PDB entry 5VHY | electron microscopy, 4.60 A resolution (low resolution: residue-level contacts below are approximate; hydrogen-bond / salt-bridge calls are withheld) | chains C and D of the 6 polymer chains in the assembly

== Chain C (and D) ==
Molecule: Glutamate receptor 2, Germ cell-specific gene 1-like protein
From: Rattus norvegicus
Notes: chain D of this document is another copy of the same molecule, construct and numbering; everything in this record applies to it too
UniProtKB: chimeric construct of P19491, D3ZK93: residues 10-826 from P19491 (GRIA2_RAT), isoform P19491-2 positions 25-841 (UniProt number = residue number + 15); residues 830-1066 from D3ZK93 positions 2-238 (UniProt number = residue number - 828)
Sequence (1057 residues; numbered 10 to 1066; the number before each row is that of its first residue):
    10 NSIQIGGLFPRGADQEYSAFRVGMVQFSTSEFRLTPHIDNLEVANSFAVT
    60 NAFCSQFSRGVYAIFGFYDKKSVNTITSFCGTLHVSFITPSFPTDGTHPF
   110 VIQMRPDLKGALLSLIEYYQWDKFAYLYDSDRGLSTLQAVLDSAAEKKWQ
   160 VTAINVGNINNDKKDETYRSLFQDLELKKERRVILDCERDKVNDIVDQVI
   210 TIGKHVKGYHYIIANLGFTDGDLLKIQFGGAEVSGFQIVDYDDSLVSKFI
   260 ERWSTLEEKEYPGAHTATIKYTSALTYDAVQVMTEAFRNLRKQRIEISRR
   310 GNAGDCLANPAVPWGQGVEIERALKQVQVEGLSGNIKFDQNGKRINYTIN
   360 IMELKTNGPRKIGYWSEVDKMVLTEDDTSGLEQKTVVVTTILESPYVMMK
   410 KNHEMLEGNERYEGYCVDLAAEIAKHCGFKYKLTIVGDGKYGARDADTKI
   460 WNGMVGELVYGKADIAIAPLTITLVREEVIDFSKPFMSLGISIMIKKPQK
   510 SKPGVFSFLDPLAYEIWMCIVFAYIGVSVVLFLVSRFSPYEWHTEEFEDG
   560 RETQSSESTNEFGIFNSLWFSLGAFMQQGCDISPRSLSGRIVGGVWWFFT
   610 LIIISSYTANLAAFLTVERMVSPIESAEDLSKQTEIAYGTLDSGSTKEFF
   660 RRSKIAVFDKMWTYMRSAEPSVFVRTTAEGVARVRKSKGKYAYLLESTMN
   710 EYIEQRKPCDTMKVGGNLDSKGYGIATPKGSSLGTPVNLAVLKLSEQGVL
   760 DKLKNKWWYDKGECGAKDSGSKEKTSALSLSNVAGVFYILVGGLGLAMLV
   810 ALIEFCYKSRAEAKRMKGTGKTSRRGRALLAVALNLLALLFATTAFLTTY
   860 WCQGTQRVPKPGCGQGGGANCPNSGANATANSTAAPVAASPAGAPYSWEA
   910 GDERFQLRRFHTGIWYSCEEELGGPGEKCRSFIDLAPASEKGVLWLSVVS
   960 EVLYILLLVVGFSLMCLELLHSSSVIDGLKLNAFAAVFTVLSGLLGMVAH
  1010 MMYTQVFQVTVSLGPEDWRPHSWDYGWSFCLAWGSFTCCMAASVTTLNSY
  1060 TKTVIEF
Disordered / not traced: 545-572, 821-1066 (chain D: 545-572, 818-1066)
Differences from the reference sequence: conflict Glu241 (Asn256 in P19491), Leu382 (Val397 in P19491), Glu384 (Gly405 in P19491), Asp385 (Asn406 in P19491), Gln392 (Asn413 in P19491); linker (827-829)
Disulfides: Cys63-Cys315, Cys718-Cys773
Ligand contacts:
  - N-acetylglucosamine (NAG; 2-acetamido-2-deoxy-beta-D-glucopyranose): Asn344, Lys346, Asn355
  - ZK1 ({[7-morpholin-4-yl-2,3-dioxo-6-(trifluoromethyl)-3,4-dihydroquinoxalin-1(2H)-yl]methyl}phosphonic acid): Tyr450, Pro478, Leu479, Thr480, Arg485, Gly653, Ser654, Thr686, Glu705, Met708, Tyr732
Swiss-Prot annotation at these positions:
  - glycosylation: Asn355 (N-linked (GlcNAc...) asparagine)

== How chain C and chain D interact ==
Residue-residue contacts (87; chain C residue first):
  Asn54(C) - Ser87(D)
  Ser55(C) - Ser87(D)
  Phe56(C) - Ser87(D)
  Phe56(C) - Phe88(D)
  Phe56(C) - Thr91(D)
  Phe56(C) - Cys315(D)
  Phe56(C) - Ala320(D)
  Asn60(C) - Leu316(D)
  Lys80(C) - Asn83(D)
  Asn83(C) - Lys80(D)
  Ser87(C) - Asn54(D)
  Ser87(C) - Ser55(D)
  Ser87(C) - Phe56(D)
  Phe88(C) - Phe56(D)
  Thr91(C) - Asn54(D)
  Thr91(C) - Phe56(D)
  Tyr137(C) - Gln147(D)
  Leu143(C) - Leu143(D)
  Leu143(C) - Gln147(D)
  Gln147(C) - Leu143(D)
  Gln159(C) - Gln159(D)
  Asn164(C) - Gln147(D)
  Leu186(C) - Ala154(D)
  Cys315(C) - Phe56(D)
  Leu316(C) - Asn60(D)
  Leu316(C) - Cys63(D)
  Pro520(C) - Leu787(D)
  Leu521(C) - Leu787(D)
  Ile525(C) - Leu787(D)
  Ile525(C) - Leu789(D)
  Cys528(C) - Leu789(D)
  Cys528(C) - Phe796(D)
  Ala532(C) - Leu799(D)
  Val536(C) - Leu803(D)
  Val539(C) - Met807(D)
  Leu542(C) - Met807(D)
  Leu542(C) - Phe814(D)
  Gln587(C) - Gln586(D)
  Gln587(C) - Gln587(D)
  Gly588(C) - Met585(D)
  Cys589(C) - Met585(D)
  Cys589(C) - Gln586(D)
  Arg594(C) - Asn575(D)
  Arg594(C) - Trp578(D)
  Ser595(C) - Trp578(D)
  Leu596(C) - Glu813(D)
  Ser597(C) - Ala806(D)
  Ser597(C) - Ala810(D)
  Ser597(C) - Glu813(D)
  Arg599(C) - Trp578(D)
  Arg599(C) - Leu581(D)
  Arg599(C) - Gly582(D)
  Arg599(C) - Met585(D)
  Ile600(C) - Leu581(D)
  Ile600(C) - Ala806(D)
  Val601(C) - Leu803(D)
  Val601(C) - Ala806(D)
  Gly602(C) - Met585(D)
  Gly603(C) - Met585(D)
  Val604(C) - Leu799(D)
  Trp606(C) - Phe584(D)
  Trp606(C) - Met585(D)
  Trp606(C) - Thr609(D)
  Phe607(C) - Phe517(D)
  Phe607(C) - Phe584(D)
  Phe608(C) - Val795(D)
  Phe608(C) - Phe796(D)
  Phe608(C) - Leu799(D)
  Leu610(C) - Ile613(D)
  Ile611(C) - Phe517(D)
  Ser614(C) - Thr617(D)
  Ser615(C) - Leu620(D)
  Ala618(C) - Thr617(D)
  Ala618(C) - Ala621(D)
  Ala618(C) - Leu624(D)
  Asn619(C) - Leu624(D)
  Asn619(C) - Ala786(D)
  Asn619(C) - Leu787(D)
  Ala622(C) - Leu624(D)
  Phe623(C) - Ser785(D)
  Phe623(C) - Ala786(D)
  Met629(C) - Thr625(D)
  Ser640(C) - Asp777(D)
  Lys641(C) - Ser780(D)
  Thr643(C) - Asp777(D)
  Glu644(C) - Lys781(D)
  Glu678(C) - Lys410(D)
Also at the interface, not in a pair above, chain C (71 interface residues in all): Thr59, Cys63, Lys79, Thr84, Leu150, Ala154, Ala162, Asp314, Ala320, Ala522, Ile529, Asp590, Thr617, Val626, Gln642, Ser676
Also at the interface, not in a pair above, chain D (69 interface residues in all): Thr59, Lys79, Thr84, Tyr137, Leu150, Lys157, Thr161, Ala162, Ile163, Asn164, Phe579, Ile591, Tyr616, Asp769, Glu782, Lys783, Ser788, Ile798, Val809

== Summary ==
Chain C and chain D form an interface of 71 and 69 residues respectively. Chain C binds compound ZK1 and
N-acetylglucosamine.
Chain C and chain D are both Glutamate receptor 2, Germ cell-specific gene 1-like protein (Rattus norvegicus);
the structure, GluA2-2xGSG1L bound to ZK, was determined by electron microscopy, deposited together with 5VHW,
5VHX and 5VHZ.
